PDB entry 3S1M | X-ray diffraction, 3.13 A resolution | chains B and T of the 12 polymer chains in the assembly

Chain B:
Molecule: DNA-directed RNA polymerase II subunit RPB2
Organism: Saccharomyces cerevisiae
Notes: EC 2.7.7.6
UniProt: P08518 (RPB2_YEAST); residue numbers follow UniProt; this construct covers 1-1224
Sequence (1224 residues; each row starts with the number of its first residue):
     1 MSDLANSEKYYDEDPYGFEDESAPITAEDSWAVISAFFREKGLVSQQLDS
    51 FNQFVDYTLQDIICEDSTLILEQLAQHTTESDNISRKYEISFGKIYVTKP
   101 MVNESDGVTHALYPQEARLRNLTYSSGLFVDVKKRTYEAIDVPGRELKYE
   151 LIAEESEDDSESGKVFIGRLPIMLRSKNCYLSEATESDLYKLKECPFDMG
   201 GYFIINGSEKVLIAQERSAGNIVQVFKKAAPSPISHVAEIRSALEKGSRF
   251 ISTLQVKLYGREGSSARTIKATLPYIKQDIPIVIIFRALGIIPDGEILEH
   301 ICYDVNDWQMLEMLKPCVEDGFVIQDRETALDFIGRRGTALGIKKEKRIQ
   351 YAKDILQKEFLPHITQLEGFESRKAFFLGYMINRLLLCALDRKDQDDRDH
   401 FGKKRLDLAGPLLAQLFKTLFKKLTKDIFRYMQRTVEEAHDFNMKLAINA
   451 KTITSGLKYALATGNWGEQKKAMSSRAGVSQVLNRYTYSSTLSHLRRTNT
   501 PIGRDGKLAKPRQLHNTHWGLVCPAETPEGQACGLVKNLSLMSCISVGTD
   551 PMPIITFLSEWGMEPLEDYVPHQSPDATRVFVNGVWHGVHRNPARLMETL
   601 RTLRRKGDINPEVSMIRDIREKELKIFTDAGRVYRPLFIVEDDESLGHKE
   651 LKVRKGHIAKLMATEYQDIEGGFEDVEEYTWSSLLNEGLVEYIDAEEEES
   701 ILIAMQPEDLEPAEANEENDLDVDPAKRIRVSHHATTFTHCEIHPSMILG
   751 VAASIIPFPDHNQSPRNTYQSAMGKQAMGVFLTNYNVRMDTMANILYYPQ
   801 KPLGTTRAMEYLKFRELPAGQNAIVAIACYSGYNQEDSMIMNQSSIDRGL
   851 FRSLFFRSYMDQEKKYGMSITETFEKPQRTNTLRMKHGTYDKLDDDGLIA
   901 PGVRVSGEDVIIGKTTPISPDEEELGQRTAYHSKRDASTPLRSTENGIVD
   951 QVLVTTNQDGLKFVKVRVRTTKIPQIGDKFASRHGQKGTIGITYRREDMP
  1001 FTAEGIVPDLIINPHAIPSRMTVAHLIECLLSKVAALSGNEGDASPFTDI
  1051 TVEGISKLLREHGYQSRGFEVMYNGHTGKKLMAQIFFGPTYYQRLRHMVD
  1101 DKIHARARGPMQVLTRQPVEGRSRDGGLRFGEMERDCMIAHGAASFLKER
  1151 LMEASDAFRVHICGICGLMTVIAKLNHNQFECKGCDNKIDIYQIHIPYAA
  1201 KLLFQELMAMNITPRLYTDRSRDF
Disordered / not traced: 1-19, 71-88, 142-163, 336-344, 438-445, 503-508, 669-677, 716-721, 920-932
Bound ions: Zn2+: Cys1163, Cys1166, Cys1182, Cys1185

Chain T:
Molecule: 29-nt DNA strand
Sequence (29 nucleotides; each row starts with the number of its first residue):
     1 CTACCGATAAGCAGACGATCGTCTCGATG
Disordered / not traced: 1-15, 24-29

How chain B and chain T interact:
Contacting residue pairs (5):
  Gly1121(B) - DC23(T)  phosphate contact
  Arg1122(B) - DC23(T)  hydrogen bond to the phosphate
  Leu1128(B) - DT22(T)  phosphate contact
  Arg1129(B) - DG21(T)  salt bridge to the phosphate
  Arg1129(B) - DT22(T)  hydrogen bond to the phosphate
Other interface residues (no listed pair), chain B (9 interface residues in all): Ser1123, Gly1127, Gly1131, Met1133, Glu1134
Other interface residues (no listed pair), chain T (4 interface residues in all): DC20

In short:
Chain B and chain T form an interface of 9 and 4 residues respectively; the contacts include 2 hydrogen bonds
and 1 salt bridge. Polar contacts include Arg1122(B)-DC23(T), Arg1129(B)-DT22(T) and Arg1129(B)-DG21(T).
Cys1163(B), Cys1166(B), Cys1182(B) and Cys1185(B) coordinate Zn2+.
Chain B is DNA-directed RNA polymerase II subunit RPB2 (Saccharomyces cerevisiae) and chain T is a 29-nt DNA
strand; the structure, RNA Polymerase II Initiation Complex with a 5-nt RNA (variant 1), was determined by
X-ray diffraction together with 3RZD, 3RZO, 3S14, 3S15, 3S16, 3S17 and 5 further entries from the same study.
